Entry 8G40 (electron microscopy, 2.80 A resolution); this record covers chains H and I of the 10 polymer chains in the assembly.

Chain H (and I):
Name: Neuraminidase
Source organism: Influenza A virus
Notes: chain I of this document is another copy of the same molecule, construct and numbering; everything in this record applies to it too
UniProt: A0A411D019 (A0A411D019_9INFA); residue numbers follow UniProt; this construct covers 82-468
Sequence (492 residues; numbered -22 to 469; the number before each row is that of its first residue; numbers below 1 keep their minus sign (Met-22 is residue -22)):
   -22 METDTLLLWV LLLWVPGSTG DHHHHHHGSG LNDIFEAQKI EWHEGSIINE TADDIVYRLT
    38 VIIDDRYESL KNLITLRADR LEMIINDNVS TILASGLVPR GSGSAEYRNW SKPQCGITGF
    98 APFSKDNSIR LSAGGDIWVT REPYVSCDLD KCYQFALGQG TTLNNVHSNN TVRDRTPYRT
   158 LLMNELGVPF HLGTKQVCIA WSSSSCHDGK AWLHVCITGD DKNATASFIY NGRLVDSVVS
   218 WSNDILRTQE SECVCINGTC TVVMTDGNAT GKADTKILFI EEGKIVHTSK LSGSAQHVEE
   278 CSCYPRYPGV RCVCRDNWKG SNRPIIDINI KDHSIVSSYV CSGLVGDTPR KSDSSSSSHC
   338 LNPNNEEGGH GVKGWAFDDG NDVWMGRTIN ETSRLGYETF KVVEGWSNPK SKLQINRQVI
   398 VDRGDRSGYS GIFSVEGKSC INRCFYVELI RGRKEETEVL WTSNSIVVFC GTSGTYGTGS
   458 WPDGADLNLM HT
Disordered / not traced: -22 to 81
Construct notes: initiating methionine (-22); expression tag (-21 to 81, 469)
Disulfide bonds: Cys92-Cys417, Cys124-Cys129, Cys175-Cys193, Cys183-Cys230, Cys232-Cys237, Cys278-Cys291, Cys280-Cys289, Cys318-Cys337, Cys421-Cys447
Glycans and other covalent adducts: N-acetylglucosamine (NAG) linked to Asn86, Asn146, Asn367; glycan linked to Asn200, Asn234, Asn245
Metal / ion sites: Ca2+: Asp293, Gly297, Asp324, Gly345, His347

Chain H / chain I interface:
Pairs across the interface (86):
  Ala98(H) - Ser204(I)
  Ala98(H) - Leu211(I)  hydrophobic
  Ala98(H) - Ser214(I)
  Pro99(H) - Ile176(I)  hydrophobic
  Pro99(H) - Thr195(I)
  Pro99(H) - Ser204(I)  hydrogen bond (backbone-side chain)
  Pro99(H) - Leu211(I)
  Phe100(H) - Cys175(I)
  Phe100(H) - Ile176(I)
  Phe100(H) - Ile206(I)  hydrophobic
  Phe100(H) - Gly209(I)
  Phe100(H) - Leu211(I)
  Ser101(H) - Ile176(I)
  Lys102(H) - Pro154(I)
  Lys102(H) - Tyr155(I)
  Lys102(H) - Thr157(I)
  Lys102(H) - Gln173(I)
  Lys102(H) - Ile176(I)
  Asp103(H) - Gln173(I)  hydrogen bond (backbone-side chain)
  Asn104(H) - Tyr155(I)  hydrogen bond (side chain-backbone)
  Asn104(H) - Thr157(I)
  Asn104(H) - Gln173(I)  hydrogen bond
  Arg107(H) - Gln136(I)  hydrogen bond (side chain-backbone)
  Arg107(H) - Gly137(I)  hydrogen bond (side chain-backbone)
  Arg107(H) - Asn142(I)  hydrogen bond (backbone-side chain)
  Arg107(H) - His144(I)  hydrogen bond (backbone-side chain)
  Arg107(H) - Tyr155(I)
  Leu108(H) - Trp115(I)  hydrophobic
  Leu108(H) - Thr138(I)
  Leu108(H) - Thr139(I)
  Leu108(H) - Asn142(I)
  Ala110(H) - Asn142(I)
  Ala110(H) - Val143(I)  hydrophobic
  Ala110(H) - His144(I)
  Gly111(H) - Asp113(I)
  Gly111(H) - Thr139(I)  hydrogen bond (backbone-side chain)
  Gly111(H) - Asn141(I)
  Gly111(H) - Asn142(I)
  Gly112(H) - Asp113(I)
  Gly112(H) - Leu169(I)
  Asp113(H) - Leu169(I)
  Leu126(H) - Arg210(I)  hydrogen bond (backbone-side chain)
  Asp127(H) - Asn208(I)
  Asp127(H) - Arg210(I)
  Glu162(H) - Lys172(I)  salt bridge
  Leu163(H) - Lys172(I)
  Gly164(H) - Thr171(I)
  Gly164(H) - Lys172(I)
  Gly164(H) - Gln173(I)  hydrogen bond (backbone-backbone)
  Val165(H) - Gly170(I)
  Val165(H) - Lys172(I)
  Pro166(H) - Leu169(I)
  Pro166(H) - Thr171(I)
  His168(H) - Gly170(I)
  Val412(H) - Arg210(I)
  Glu413(H) - Arg210(I)  hydrogen bond (backbone-side chain)
  Lys415(H) - Glu259(I)  salt bridge
  Cys447(H) - Leu211(I)  hydrophobic
  Gly448(H) - Leu211(I)
  Thr449(H) - Ser214(I)  hydrogen bond
  Gly451(H) - Asp213(I)
  Gly451(H) - Ser214(I)
  Thr452(H) - Ser214(I)  hydrogen bond (backbone-side chain)
  Thr452(H) - Val215(I)  hydrogen bond (backbone-backbone)
  Thr452(H) - Val216(I)  hydrogen bond (side chain-backbone)
  Tyr453(H) - Thr202(I)
  Tyr453(H) - Val216(I)
  Gly454(H) - Asn200(I)
  Gly454(H) - Thr202(I)  hydrogen bond (backbone-side chain)
  Gly454(H) - Val216(I)
  Thr455(H) - Gly196(I)
  Thr455(H) - Asp197(I)  hydrogen bond
  Thr455(H) - Asn200(I)  hydrogen bond (backbone-backbone)
  Gly456(H) - Asp197(I)
  Ser457(H) - Pro154(I)
  Trp458(H) - Pro154(I)
  Trp458(H) - Ile176(I)
  Trp458(H) - Thr195(I)  hydrogen bond
  Trp458(H) - Gly196(I)
  Pro459(H) - Tyr155(I)
  Asp460(H) - Tyr155(I)
  Gly461(H) - Tyr155(I)
  Ala462(H) - His144(I)
  Asp463(H) - His144(I)  hydrogen bond (backbone-side chain)
  Leu466(H) - Val143(I)  hydrophobic
  Met467(H) - His144(I)
Also at the interface, not in a pair above, chain H (47 interface residues in all): Ile106, Ile114, Asn419, Val444, Val445
Also at the interface, not in a pair above, chain I (38 interface residues in all): Val174, Ala201

Overview:
Chain H and chain I form an interface of 47 and 38 residues respectively, with 21 hydrogen bonds and 2 salt
bridges. Polar pairs include Glu162(H)-Lys172(I), Lys415(H)-Glu259(I) and Pro99(H)-Ser204(I).
N-acetylglucosamine is covalently linked to Asn86(H), Asn146(H) and Asn367(H).
Chain H and chain I are both Neuraminidase (Influenza A virus); the structure, N2 neuraminidase of
A/Hong_Kong/2671/2019 in complex with 3 FNI19 Fab molecules, was determined by electron microscopy (same
publication as 8G30, 8G3M, 8G3N, 8G3O and 8G3V).
